PDB entry 2OJZ | X-ray diffraction, 2.73 A resolution | chains L and H

== Chain L ==
Molecule: Fab ED10 light chain
Source organism: Mus musculus
Notes: antibody fragment or engineered binder
Amino-acid sequence (219 residues; numbered 1 to 214 plus 5 insertion-coded residues; the number before each row is that of its first residue; a row labelled like 27A-27E holds insertion residues (27A, then the next letters in order)):
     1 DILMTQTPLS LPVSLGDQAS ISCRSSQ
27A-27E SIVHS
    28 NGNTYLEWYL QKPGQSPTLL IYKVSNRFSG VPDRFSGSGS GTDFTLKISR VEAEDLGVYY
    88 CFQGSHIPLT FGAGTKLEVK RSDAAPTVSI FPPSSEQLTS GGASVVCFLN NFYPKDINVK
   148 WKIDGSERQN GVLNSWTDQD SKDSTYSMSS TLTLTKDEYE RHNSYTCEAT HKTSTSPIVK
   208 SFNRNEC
Unresolved in the structure: 214
Disulfide bonds: Cys23-Cys88, Cys134-Cys194

== Chain H ==
Molecule: Fab ED10 heavy chain
Source organism: Mus musculus
Notes: antibody fragment or engineered binder
Amino-acid sequence (216 residues; numbered 1 to 228 plus 5 insertion-coded residues; 17 numbers in that range are skipped by the numbering (no residue carries them; nothing is unmodelled there); the number before each row is that of its first residue; a row labelled like 82A-82C holds insertion residues (82A, then the next letters in order)):
     1 EVQLEESGPE LVKPGASVKI SCKASGYTFT DYYMNWLRQK PGQGLEWIGW VY
   52A P
    55 GSIKYNEKFK DKATLTADTS SSIVYMHL
82A-82C SSL
    83 TSDDNAVYFC TRWTYGSS
  100A F
   101 DYWGEGTLLT VSSAKTTPPS VYPLAPGSAA
   133 QTNSMVTLGC LVKGYFPEPV TV
   156 TW
   162 NSGSLSSG
   171 VHTFPAVLQS
   183 DLYTLSSSVT VPSS
   199 TW
   202 PSETVTCNVA HPASSTKVDK KI
   226 VPR
Disulfide bonds: Cys22-Cys92, Cys142-Cys208

== How chain L and chain H interact ==
Contacting residue pairs (66; chain L residue first):
  His27D(L) with Tyr97(H)
  Tyr32(L) with Tyr97(H)
  Glu34(L) with Ser100(H), hydrogen bond
  Tyr36(L) with Ser100(H); Phe100A(H), hydrogen bond (side chain-backbone); Trp103(H), hydrophobic
  Gln38(L) with Gln39(H), hydrogen bond
  Ser43(L) with Phe91(H); Trp103(H); Gly104(H), hydrogen bond (side chain-backbone); Glu105(H)
  Pro44(L) with Trp103(H)
  Leu46(L) with Ser100(H); Phe100A(H)
  Tyr49(L) with Ser100(H)
  Phe55(L) with Asp101(H)
  Tyr87(L) with Gln39(H), hydrogen bond; Gln43(H); Gly44(H); Leu45(H), hydrophobic
  Phe89(L) with Phe100A(H), hydrophobic
  Gly91(L) with Tyr97(H)
  Ile94(L) with Trp47(H), hydrophobic; Trp50(H), hydrophobic
  Pro95(L) with Trp47(H), hydrophobic; Asn60(H)
  Leu96(L) with Trp47(H)
  Phe98(L) with Leu37(H), hydrophobic; Leu45(H)
  Ala100(L) with Gly44(H)
  Ser116(L) with Thr139(H)
  Phe118(L) with Leu124(H); Ala125(H); Pro126(H); Thr139(H)
  Pro119(L) with Arg228(H), hydrogen bond (backbone-side chain)
  Pro120(L) with Arg228(H), hydrogen bond (backbone-side chain)
  Ser121(L) with Tyr122(H); Pro123(H); Arg228(H)
  Glu123(L) with Pro123(H); Lys221(H), salt bridge
  Gln124(L) with Tyr122(H)
  Ser131(L) with Leu143(H)
  Val133(L) with Leu143(H), hydrophobic
  Phe135(L) with Leu124(H), hydrophobic; Phe174(H), hydrophobic; Ser188(H); Ser190(H)
  Asn137(L) with His172(H); Phe174(H); Ser190(H), hydrogen bond
  Asn138(L) with His172(H), hydrogen bond
  Leu160(L) with Val177(H), hydrophobic; Gln179(H)
  Ser162(L) with Phe174(H); Pro175(H), hydrogen bond (side chain-backbone)
  Trp163(L) with Pro175(H)
  Thr164(L) with Phe174(H)
  Ser174(L) with His172(H); Phe174(H)
  Met175(L) with Phe174(H)
  Ser176(L) with Phe174(H); Ser188(H), hydrogen bond
  Thr180(L) with Lys145(H); Gln179(H)
Interface residues without a listed pair, chain L (43 interface residues in all): Gln42, Gly99, Ser122, Ser127, Asn161
Interface residues without a listed pair, chain H (42 interface residues in all): Asn35, Gly98, Ser99, Gly106, Val121, Leu140, Gly141, Thr173, Ser189

== In short ==
43 residues of chain L face 42 of chain H across their interface; the contacts include 11 hydrogen bonds and 1
salt bridge. Polar pairs include Glu123(L)-Lys221(H), Glu34(L)-Ser100(H) and Tyr36(L)-Phe100A(H).
Here chain L is Fab ED10 light chain and chain H is Fab ED10 heavy chain, both from Mus musculus. Entry 2OJZ
(Anti-DNA antibody ED10) was determined by X-ray diffraction together with 2OK0 from the same study.
